PDB entry 9JO5 | electron microscopy, 2.80 A resolution | chains A and J of the 11 polymer chains in the assembly

Chain A:
Molecule: Histone H3
Source organism: Xenopus laevis
Reference sequence: A0A310TTQ1 (A0A310TTQ1_XENLA); residues 1-135 here correspond to UniProt positions 2-136 (UniProt number = residue number + 1)
Chain sequence (135 residues; row label = number of the first residue in the row):
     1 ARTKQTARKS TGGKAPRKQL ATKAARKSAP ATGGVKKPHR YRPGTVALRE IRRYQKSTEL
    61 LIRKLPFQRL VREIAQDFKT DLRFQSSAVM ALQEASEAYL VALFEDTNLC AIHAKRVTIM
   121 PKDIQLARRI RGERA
Unresolved in the structure: 1-36, 135

Chain J:
Molecule: 146-nt DNA strand
Source organism: Escherichia coli K-12
Sequence (146 nucleotides; row label = number of the first residue in the row):
     1 ATCGGATGTA TATATCTGAC ACGTGCCTGG AGACTAGGGA GTAATCCCCT TGGCGGTTAA
    61 AACGCGGGGG ACAGCGCGTA CGTGCGTTTA AGCGGTGCTA GAGCTGTCTA CGACCAATTG
   121 AGCGGCCTCG GCACCGGGAT TCTCGA

How chain A and chain J interact:
Contacting residue pairs (22):
  Arg40(A) with DG66(J), base contact
  Tyr41(A) with DT143(J), phosphate contact; DC144(J), phosphate contact
  Arg42(A) with DG69(J), salt bridge to the phosphate; DC144(J), hydrogen bond to the phosphate; DG145(J), phosphate contact
  Thr45(A) with DC144(J), hydrogen bond to the phosphate
  Arg63(A) with DA60(J), sugar contact
  Arg72(A) with DT51(J), salt bridge to the phosphate
  Arg83(A) with DT50(J), hydrogen bond to the base; DT51(J), phosphate contact
  Phe84(A) with DT50(J), phosphate contact; DT51(J), hydrogen bond to the phosphate
  Gln85(A) with DT50(J), phosphate contact
  Ser86(A) with DT50(J), phosphate contact
  Arg116(A) with DA71(J), phosphate contact; DC72(J), phosphate contact
  Val117(A) with DA71(J), hydrogen bond to the phosphate
  Thr118(A) with DG70(J), phosphate contact; DA71(J), hydrogen bond to the phosphate
  Met120(A) with DA71(J), phosphate contact; DC72(J), phosphate contact
Interface residues without a listed pair, chain A (18 interface residues in all): His39, Pro43, Leu82, Lys115
Interface residues without a listed pair, chain J (12 interface residues in all): DA61

In short:
Chain A and chain J form an interface of 18 and 12 residues respectively; the contacts include 6 hydrogen
bonds and 2 salt bridges. Polar contacts include Arg83(A)-DT50(J), Arg42(A)-DC144(J) and Thr45(A)-DC144(J).
Here chain A is Histone H3 (Xenopus laevis) and chain J is a 146-nt DNA strand (Escherichia coli K-12). Entry
9JO5 (Structure of isw1-nucleosome complex in ADP-B state) was determined by electron microscopy, deposited
together with 9JNT, 9JNU, 9JNV, 9JO2, 9LIU and 9LJ2.
